PDB entry 7CE6 | X-ray diffraction, 2.69 A resolution | chains B and F of the 6 polymer chains in the assembly

== Chain B ==
Molecule: Tubulin beta chain
Organism: Sus scrofa
Reference sequence: A0A287AGU7 (A0A287AGU7_PIG); residue numbers follow UniProt; this construct covers 1-445
Sequence (445 residues; row label = number of the first residue in the row):
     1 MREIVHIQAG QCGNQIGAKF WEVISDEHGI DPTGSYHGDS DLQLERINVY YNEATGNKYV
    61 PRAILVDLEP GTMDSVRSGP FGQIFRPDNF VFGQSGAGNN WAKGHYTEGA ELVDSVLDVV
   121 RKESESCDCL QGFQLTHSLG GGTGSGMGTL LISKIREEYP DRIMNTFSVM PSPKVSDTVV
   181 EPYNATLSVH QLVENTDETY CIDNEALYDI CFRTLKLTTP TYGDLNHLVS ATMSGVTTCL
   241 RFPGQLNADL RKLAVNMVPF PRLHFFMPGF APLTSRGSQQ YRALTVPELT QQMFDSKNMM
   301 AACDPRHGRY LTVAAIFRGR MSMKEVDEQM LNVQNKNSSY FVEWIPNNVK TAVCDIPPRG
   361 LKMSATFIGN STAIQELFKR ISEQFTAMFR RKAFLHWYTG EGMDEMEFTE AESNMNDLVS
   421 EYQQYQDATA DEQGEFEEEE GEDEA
Not modelled in the structure: 1, 429-445
Metal / ion sites: Mg2+: Gln11 (together with GDP)
Residues lining bound ligands:
  - N-benzyl-9H-beta-carbolin-3-amine (AF6): Ile4, Tyr50, Gln134, Asn165, Phe167, Glu198, Tyr200, Val236, Thr237, Cys239, Leu240, Leu246, Leu250, Leu253, Met257, Ala314, Ala315, Ile316, Lys350, Ala352, Ile368
  - GDP (guanosine-5'-diphosphate): Gly10, Gln11, Cys12, Gln15, Ile16, Asn99, Ser138, Gly140, Gly141, Gly142, Thr143, Gly144, Ser145, Val169, Pro171, Val175, Asp177, Glu181, Asn204, Leu207, Tyr222, Leu225, Asn226
From the paper describing this entry:
  - binding site for N-benzyl-9H-beta-carbolin-3-amine: Glu198

== Chain F ==
Molecule: Tubulin tyrosine ligase
Organism: Gallus gallus
Reference sequence: E1BQ43 (E1BQ43_CHICK); residue numbers follow UniProt; this construct covers 1-378
Sequence (384 residues; numbered 1 to 384; the number before each row is that of its first residue):
     1 MYTFVVRDEN SSVYAEVSRL LLATGQWKRL RKDNPRFNLM LGERNRLPFG RLGHEPGLVQ
    61 LVNYYRGADK LCRKASLVKL IKTSPELSES CTWFPESYVI YPTNLKTPVA PAQNGIRHLI
   121 NNTRTDEREV FLAAYNRRRE GREGNVWIAK SSAGAKGEGI LISSEASELL DFIDEQGQVH
   181 VIQKYLEKPL LLEPGHRKFD IRSWVLVDHL YNIYLYREGV LRTSSEPYNS ANFQDKTCHL
   241 TNHCIQKEYS KNYGRYEEGN EMFFEEFNQY LMDALNTTLE NSILLQIKHI IRSCLMCIEP
   301 AISTKHLHYQ SFQLFGFDFM VDEELKVWLI EVNGAPACAQ KLYAELCQGI VDVAISSVFP
   361 LADTGQKTSQ PTSIFIKLHH HHHH
Not modelled in the structure: 104-125, 150-160, 248-251, 363-371, 381-384
Construct notes: expression tag (379-384)
Residues lining bound ligands: AMP-PCP (ACP; phosphomethylphosphonic acid adenylate ester): Lys74, Ile148, Gln183, Lys184, Tyr185, Leu186, Lys198, Asp200, Arg202, Arg222, His239, Leu240, Thr241, Asn242, Asp318, Met320, Ile330, Glu331, Asn333

== Interface between chain B and chain F ==
Residue-residue contacts (9):
  Leu331(B) with Arg36(F); Pro56(F); Gly57(F)
  Gln334(B) with Arg36(F)
  Asn335(B) with Arg36(F), hydrogen bond; Gly57(F); Leu58(F)
  Ser338(B) with Leu30(F); Asn34(F), hydrogen bond
Also at the interface, not in a pair above, chain B (6 interface residues in all): Glu343, Asn347
Also at the interface, not in a pair above, chain F (8 interface residues in all): Thr3, Asp33

== In short ==
6 residues of chain B and 8 residues of chain F are in contact; the contacts include 2 hydrogen bonds. Polar
pairs include Asn335(B)-Arg36(F) and Ser338(B)-Asn34(F). Ligands of chain B: GDP and
N-benzyl-9H-beta-carbolin-3-amine. Chain F binds AMP-PCP. The paper reports a binding site for
N-benzyl-9H-beta-carbolin-3-amine at Glu198(B).
Chain B is Tubulin beta chain (Sus scrofa) and chain F is Tubulin tyrosine ligase (Gallus gallus); the
structure, Crystal structure of T2R-TTL-Compound9 complex, was determined by X-ray diffraction, deposited
together with 7CDA, 7CE8 and 7CEK.
